Entry 1HGA (X-ray diffraction, 2.10 A resolution); this record covers chains B and C of the 4 polymer chains in the assembly.

[Chain B]
Protein: Hemoglobin (deoxy) (beta chain)
Organism: Homo sapiens
Reference sequence: P68871 (HBB_HUMAN); residue numbers follow UniProt; this construct covers 1-146
Amino-acid sequence (146 residues; numbered 1 to 146; the number before each row is that of its first residue):
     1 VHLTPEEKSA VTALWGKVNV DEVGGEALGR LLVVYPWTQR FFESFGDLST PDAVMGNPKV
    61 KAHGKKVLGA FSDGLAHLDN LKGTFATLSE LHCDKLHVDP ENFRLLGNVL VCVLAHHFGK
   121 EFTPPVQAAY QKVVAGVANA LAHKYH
Bound ions: heme Fe near His92 (its only coordinating residue here)
Small-molecule neighbours: heme (HEM): Leu31, Thr38, Phe41, Phe42, Phe45, His63, Lys66, Val67, Ala70, Phe71, Phe85, Leu88, Leu91, His92, Leu96, Val98, Asn102, Phe103, Leu106, Val137, Leu141

[Chain C]
Protein: Hemoglobin (deoxy) (alpha chain)
Organism: Homo sapiens
Reference sequence: P69905 (HBA_HUMAN); numbering as in UniProt (aligned over 1-141)
Amino-acid sequence (141 residues; each row starts with the number of its first residue):
     1 VLSPADKTNV KAAWGKVGAH AGEYGAEALE RMFLSFPTTK TYFPHFDLSH GSAQVKGHGK
    61 KVADALTNAV AHVDDMPNAL SALSDLHAHK LRVDPVNFKL LSHCLLVTLA AHLPAEFTPA
   121 VHASLDKFLA SVSTVLTSKY R
Bound ions: heme Fe near His87 (its only coordinating residue here)
Small-molecule neighbours: heme (HEM): Met32, Thr39, Tyr42, Phe43, His45, Phe46, His58, Lys61, Val62, Ala65, Leu66, Leu83, Leu86, His87, Leu91, Val93, Asn97, Phe98, Leu101, Val132, Leu136
Swiss-Prot annotation at these positions:
  - site: Lys61 (Not glycated)

[Interface between chain B and chain C]
Residue-residue contacts (27; chain B residue first):
  Val34(B) - Arg141(C)  hydrogen bond (backbone-side chain)
  Tyr35(B) - Arg141(C)
  Pro36(B) - Tyr140(C)
  Pro36(B) - Arg141(C)
  Trp37(B) - Arg92(C)
  Trp37(B) - Asp94(C)  hydrogen bond
  Trp37(B) - Pro95(C)
  Trp37(B) - Tyr140(C)  hydrophobic
  Trp37(B) - Arg141(C)
  Gln39(B) - Arg92(C)
  Arg40(B) - Tyr42(C)
  Arg40(B) - Leu91(C)  hydrogen bond (side chain-backbone)
  Arg40(B) - Arg92(C)  hydrogen bond (side chain-backbone)
  His97(B) - Thr41(C)
  His97(B) - Pro44(C)
  Val98(B) - Thr41(C)
  Asp99(B) - Thr41(C)
  Asp99(B) - Tyr42(C)  hydrogen bond
  Asp99(B) - Asp94(C)
  Asp99(B) - Asn97(C)
  Pro100(B) - Thr38(C)
  Glu101(B) - Asp94(C)
  Glu101(B) - Val96(C)
  Leu105(B) - Asp94(C)
  Tyr145(B) - Thr41(C)
  His146(B) - Pro37(C)
  His146(B) - Lys40(C)  hydrogen bond (backbone-side chain)

[Summary]
Chain B and chain C each contribute 14 residues to their interface, with 6 hydrogen bonds. Polar contacts
include Val34(B)-Arg141(C), Trp37(B)-Asp94(C) and Arg40(B)-Leu91(C). Chain B binds heme. Chain C binds heme.
Chain B is Hemoglobin (deoxy) (beta chain) and chain C is Hemoglobin (deoxy) (alpha chain), both from Homo
sapiens; the structure, High resolution crystal structures and comparisons of T state deoxyhaemoglobin and two
liganded T-state haemoglobins: t(alpha-oxy)haemoglobin ..., was determined by X-ray diffraction together with
1HGB and 1HGC from the same study.
